Entry 3BIE (X-ray diffraction, 1.68 A resolution); this record covers chains A and C of the 3 polymer chains in the assembly.

Chain A:
Name: Alpha-ketoglutarate-dependent dioxygenase alkB
Organism: Escherichia coli K12
Notes: EC 1.14.11.-; fragment: catalytic domain
UniProtKB: P05050 (ALKB_ECOLI); residues 13-214 here correspond to UniProt positions 1-202 (UniProt number = residue number - 12)
Chain sequence (202 residues; each row starts with the number of its first residue):
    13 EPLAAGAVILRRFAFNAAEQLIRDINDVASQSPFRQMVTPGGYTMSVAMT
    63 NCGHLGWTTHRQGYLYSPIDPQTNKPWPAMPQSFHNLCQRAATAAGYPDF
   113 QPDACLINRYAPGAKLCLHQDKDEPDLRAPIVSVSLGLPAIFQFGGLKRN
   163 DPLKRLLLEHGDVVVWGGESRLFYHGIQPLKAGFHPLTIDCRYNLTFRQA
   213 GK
Construct notes: engineered mutation Cys129 (Ser117 in P05050)
Ion coordination: Mn2+: His131, Asp133, His187 (together with 2-oxoglutaric acid)
Ligand contacts: 2-oxoglutaric acid (AKG): Leu118, Asn120, Tyr122, Leu128, His131, Asp133, Ser145, Phe154, Leu170, His187, Ile189, Arg204, Asn206, Thr208, Arg210
Reported in the primary citation:
  - binding site for the 12-nt DNA strand: Thr51 to Gly53, Trp69, Cys129, His131
  - binding site for the 12-nt DNA strand: Asp135 (proposed by the authors, not directly observed)

Chain C:
Molecule: 13-nt DNA strand
Sequence (13 nucleotides; row label = number of the first residue in the row):
     1 AACGGTTTTACCT

How chain A and chain C interact:
Residue-residue contacts (7):
  Arg161(A) with DG4(C), base contact; DG5(C), hydrogen bond to the base; DT6(C), hydrogen bond to the base
  Asn162(A) with DG4(C), hydrogen bond to the phosphate; DG5(C), phosphate contact
  Arg167(A) with DA2(C), sugar contact; DC3(C), salt bridge to the phosphate
Interface residues without a listed pair, chain A (4 interface residues in all): Gln190

Overview:
4 residues of chain A and 5 residues of chain C are in contact; the contacts include 3 hydrogen bonds and 1
salt bridge. Among the polar pairs are Arg161(A)-DG5(C), Arg161(A)-DT6(C) and Asn162(A)-DG4(C). Chain A binds
2-oxoglutaric acid. The paper reports a binding site for the 12-nt DNA strand at Thr51(A), Trp69(A) and
Cys129(A) among others.
Chain A is Alpha-ketoglutarate-dependent dioxygenase alkB (Escherichia coli K12) and chain C is a 13-nt DNA
strand; the structure, X-ray structure of E coli AlkB bound to dsDNA containing 1meA/T with Mn and 2KG, was
determined by X-ray diffraction together with 3BI3, 3BKZ, 3BTX, 3BTY, 3BTZ, 3BU0 and 3BUC from the same study.
